Entry 1U35 (X-ray diffraction, 3.00 A resolution); this record covers chains J and F of the 10 polymer chains in the assembly.

[Chain J]
Molecule: alpha-satellite DNA
From: Homo sapiens
Sequence (146 nucleotides; numbered 146 to 290 plus 1 insertion-coded residue; the number before each row is that of its first residue):
   146 ATCAATATCCACCTGCAGATTCTACCAAAAGTGTATTTGGAAACTGCTCC
   196 ATCAAAAGGCATGTTCAGCGG
  216A A
   217 ATTCCGCTGAACATGCCTTTTGATGGAGCAGTTTCCAAATACACTTTTGG
   267 TAGAATCTGCAGGTGGATATTGAT
Disordered / not traced: 216A

[Chain F]
Protein: Hist1h4i protein
From: Mus musculus
UniProt: Q5T006 (Q5T006_MOUSE); residues 200-302 here correspond to UniProt positions 10-112 (UniProt number = residue number - 190)
Amino-acid sequence (103 residues; row label = number of the first residue in the row):
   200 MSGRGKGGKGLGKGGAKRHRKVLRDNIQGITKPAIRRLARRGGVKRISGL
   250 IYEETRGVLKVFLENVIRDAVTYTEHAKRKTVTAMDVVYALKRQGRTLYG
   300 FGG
Disordered / not traced: 200-219

[Interface between chain J and chain F]
Residue-residue contacts - 8 pairs, chain J then chain F:
  DG185(J) - Lys277(F)  salt bridge to the phosphate
  DC205(J) - Thr230(F)  phosphate contact
  DC205(J) - Pro232(F)  phosphate contact
  DC205(J) - Arg236(F)  salt bridge to the phosphate
  DA206(J) - Thr230(F)  phosphate contact
  DA206(J) - Pro232(F)  phosphate contact
  DC214(J) - Arg245(F)  phosphate contact
  DG215(J) - Arg245(F)  sugar contact
Interface residues without a listed pair, chain J (6 interface residues in all): DC194
Interface residues without a listed pair, chain F (7 interface residues in all): Lys231, Thr280

[In short]
6 residues of chain J face 7 of chain F across their interface, with 2 salt bridges. Polar contacts include
DG185(J)-Lys277(F) and DC205(J)-Arg236(F).
Chain J is alpha-satellite DNA (Homo sapiens) and chain F is Hist1h4i protein (Mus musculus); the structure,
Crystal structure of the nucleosome core particle containing the histone domain of macroH2A, was determined by
X-ray diffraction (same publication as 1YD9).
